Entry 2A6H (X-ray diffraction, 2.40 A resolution); this record covers chains C and E of the 6 polymer chains in the assembly.

Chain C:
Name: DNA-directed RNA polymerase beta chain
Source organism: Thermus thermophilus
Notes: EC 2.7.7.6
UniProt: Q8RQE9 (RPOB_THET8); residues 1-1119 here = UniProt positions 1-1119
Sequence (1119 residues; numbered 1 to 1119; the number before each row is that of its first residue):
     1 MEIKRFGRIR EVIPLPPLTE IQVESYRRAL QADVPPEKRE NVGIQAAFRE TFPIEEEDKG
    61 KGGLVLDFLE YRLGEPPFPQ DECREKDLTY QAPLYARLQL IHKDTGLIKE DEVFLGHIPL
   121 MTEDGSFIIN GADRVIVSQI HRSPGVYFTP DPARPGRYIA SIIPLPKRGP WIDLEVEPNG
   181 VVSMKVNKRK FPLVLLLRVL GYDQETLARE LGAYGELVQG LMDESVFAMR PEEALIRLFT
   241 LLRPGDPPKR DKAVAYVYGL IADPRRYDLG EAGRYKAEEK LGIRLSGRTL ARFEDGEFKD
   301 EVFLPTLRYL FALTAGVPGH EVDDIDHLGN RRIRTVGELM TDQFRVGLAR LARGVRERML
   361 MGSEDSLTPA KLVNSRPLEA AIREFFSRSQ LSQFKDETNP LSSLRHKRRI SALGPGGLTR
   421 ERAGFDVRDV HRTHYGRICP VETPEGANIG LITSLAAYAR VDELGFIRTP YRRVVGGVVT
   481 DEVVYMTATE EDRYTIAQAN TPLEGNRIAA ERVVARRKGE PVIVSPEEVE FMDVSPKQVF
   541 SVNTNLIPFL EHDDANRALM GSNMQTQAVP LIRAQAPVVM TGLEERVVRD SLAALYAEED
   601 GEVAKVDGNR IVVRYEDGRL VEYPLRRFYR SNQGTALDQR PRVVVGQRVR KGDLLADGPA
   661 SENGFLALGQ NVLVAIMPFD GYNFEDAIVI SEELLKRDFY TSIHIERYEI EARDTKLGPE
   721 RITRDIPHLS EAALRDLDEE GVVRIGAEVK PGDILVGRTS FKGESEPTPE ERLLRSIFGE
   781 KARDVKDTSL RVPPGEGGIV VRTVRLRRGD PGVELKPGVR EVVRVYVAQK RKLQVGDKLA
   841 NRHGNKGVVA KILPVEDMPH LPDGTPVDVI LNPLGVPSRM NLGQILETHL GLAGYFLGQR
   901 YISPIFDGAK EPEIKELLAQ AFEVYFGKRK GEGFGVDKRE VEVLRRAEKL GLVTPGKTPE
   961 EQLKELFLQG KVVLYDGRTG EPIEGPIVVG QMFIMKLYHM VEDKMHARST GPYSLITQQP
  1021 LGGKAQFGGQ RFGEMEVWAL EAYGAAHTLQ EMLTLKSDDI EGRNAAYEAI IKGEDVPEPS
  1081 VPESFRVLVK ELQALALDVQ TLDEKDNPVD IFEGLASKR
Residues lining bound ligands: streptolydigin (STD): Glu-421, Arg-422, Ala-423, Phe-425, Arg-428, Ala-447, Ile-449

Chain E:
Name: RNA polymerase omega chain
Source organism: Thermus thermophilus
UniProt: Q8RQE7 (RPOZ_THET8); residues 1-99 here = UniProt positions 1-99
Sequence (99 residues; each row starts with the number of its first residue):
     1 MAEPGIDKLF GMVDSKYRLT VVVAKRAQQL LRHGFKNTVL EPEERPKMQT LEGLFDDPNA
    61 ETWAMKELLT GRLVFGENLV PEDRLQKEME RIYPGEREE
Disordered / not traced: 1, 97-99

Interface between chain C and chain E:
Residue-residue contacts (5; chain C residue first):
  Tyr-1043(C) with Tyr-17(E)
  Gly-1044(C) with Tyr-17(E), hydrogen bond (backbone-side chain)
  Asp-1075(C) with Gln-28(E); Leu-31(E); Arg-32(E)
Interface residues without a listed pair, chain C (4 interface residues in all): Ala-1042

In short:
The chain C/chain E interface involves 4 residues from each chain, with 1 hydrogen bond. The hydrogen-bonded
pair is Gly-1044(C)/Tyr-17(E). Bound to chain C: streptolydigin.
Chain C is DNA-directed RNA polymerase beta chain and chain E is RNA polymerase omega chain, both from Thermus
thermophilus; the structure, Crystal structure of the T. thermophilus RNA polymerase holoenzyme in complex
with antibiotic sterptolydigin, was determined by X-ray diffraction.
